Entry 8QUE (electron microscopy, 3.30 A resolution); this record covers chains D and G of the 10 polymer chains in the assembly.

[Chain D]
Protein: PHIKZ074
Organism: Pseudomonas phage phiKZ
UniProtKB: Q8SD88 (Q8SD88_BPDPK); residue numbers follow UniProt; this construct covers 1-677
Chain sequence (677 residues; numbered 1 to 677; the number before each row is that of its first residue):
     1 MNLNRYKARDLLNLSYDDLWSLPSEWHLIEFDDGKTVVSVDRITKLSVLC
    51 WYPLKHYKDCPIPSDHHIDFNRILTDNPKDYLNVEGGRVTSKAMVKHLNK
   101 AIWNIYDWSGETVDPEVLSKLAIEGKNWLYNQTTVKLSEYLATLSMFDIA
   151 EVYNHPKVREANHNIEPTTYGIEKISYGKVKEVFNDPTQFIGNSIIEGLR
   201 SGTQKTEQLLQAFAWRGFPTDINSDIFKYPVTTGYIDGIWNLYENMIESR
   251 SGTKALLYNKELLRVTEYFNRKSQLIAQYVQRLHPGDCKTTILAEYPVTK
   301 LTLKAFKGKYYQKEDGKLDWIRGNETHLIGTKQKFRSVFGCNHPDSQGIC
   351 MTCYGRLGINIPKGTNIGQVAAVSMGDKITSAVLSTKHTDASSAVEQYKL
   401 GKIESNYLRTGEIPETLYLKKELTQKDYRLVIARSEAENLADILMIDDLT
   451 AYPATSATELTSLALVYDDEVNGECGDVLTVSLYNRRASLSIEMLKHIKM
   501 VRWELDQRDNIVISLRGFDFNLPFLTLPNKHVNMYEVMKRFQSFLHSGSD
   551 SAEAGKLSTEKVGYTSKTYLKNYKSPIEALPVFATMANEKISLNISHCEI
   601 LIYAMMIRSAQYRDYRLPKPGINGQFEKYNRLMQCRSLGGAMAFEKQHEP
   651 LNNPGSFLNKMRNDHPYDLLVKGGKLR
Unresolved in the structure: 1, 470-473, 547-564
Metal / ion sites: Zn2+: Cys288, Cys341, Cys350, Cys353

[Chain G]
Molecule: 75-nt DNA strand
Sequence (75 nucleotides; each row starts with the number of its first residue):
     1 GTACCTATATTGTAACTTTAGGCTTTTGGGAACTGTCTACATAGCAATAT
    51 AGCAAATACATTCACTAAAATTACT
Unresolved in the structure: 1-15, 43-75

[How chain D and chain G interact]
Residue-residue contacts (10; chain D residue first):
  Lys260(D) - DA32(G)  base contact
  Leu263(D) - DA32(G)  base contact
  Arg264(D) - DA31(G)  base contact
  Arg264(D) - DA32(G)  phosphate contact
  Glu267(D) - DA32(G)  sugar contact
  Tyr268(D) - DA31(G)  sugar contact
  Glu645(D) - DG30(G)  phosphate contact
  Glu645(D) - DA31(G)  sugar contact
  Lys646(D) - DG29(G)  phosphate contact
  Lys646(D) - DG30(G)  phosphate contact
Other interface residues (no listed pair), chain D (8 interface residues in all): Arg271

[Overview]
8 residues of chain D face 4 of chain G across their interface. The Zn2+ site is built by Cys288(D),
Cys341(D), Cys350(D) and Cys353(D).
Here chain D is PHIKZ074 (Pseudomonas phage phiKZ) and chain G is a 75-nt DNA strand. Entry 8QUE (Structure of
the Bacteriophage PhiKZ non-virion RNA Polymerase bound to DNA and RNA) was determined by electron microscopy
(same publication as 9RJS).
